Entry 6VVV (X-ray diffraction, 3.20 A resolution); this record covers chains D and F of the 10 polymer chains in the assembly.

[Chain D]
Name: DNA-directed RNA polymerase subunit beta'
Organism: Mycolicibacterium smegmatis (strain ATCC 700084 / mc(2)155)
Notes: EC 2.7.7.6
UniProtKB: A0QS66 (RPOC_MYCS2); residue numbers follow UniProt; this construct covers 1-1317
Sequence (1317 residues; row label = number of the first residue in the row):
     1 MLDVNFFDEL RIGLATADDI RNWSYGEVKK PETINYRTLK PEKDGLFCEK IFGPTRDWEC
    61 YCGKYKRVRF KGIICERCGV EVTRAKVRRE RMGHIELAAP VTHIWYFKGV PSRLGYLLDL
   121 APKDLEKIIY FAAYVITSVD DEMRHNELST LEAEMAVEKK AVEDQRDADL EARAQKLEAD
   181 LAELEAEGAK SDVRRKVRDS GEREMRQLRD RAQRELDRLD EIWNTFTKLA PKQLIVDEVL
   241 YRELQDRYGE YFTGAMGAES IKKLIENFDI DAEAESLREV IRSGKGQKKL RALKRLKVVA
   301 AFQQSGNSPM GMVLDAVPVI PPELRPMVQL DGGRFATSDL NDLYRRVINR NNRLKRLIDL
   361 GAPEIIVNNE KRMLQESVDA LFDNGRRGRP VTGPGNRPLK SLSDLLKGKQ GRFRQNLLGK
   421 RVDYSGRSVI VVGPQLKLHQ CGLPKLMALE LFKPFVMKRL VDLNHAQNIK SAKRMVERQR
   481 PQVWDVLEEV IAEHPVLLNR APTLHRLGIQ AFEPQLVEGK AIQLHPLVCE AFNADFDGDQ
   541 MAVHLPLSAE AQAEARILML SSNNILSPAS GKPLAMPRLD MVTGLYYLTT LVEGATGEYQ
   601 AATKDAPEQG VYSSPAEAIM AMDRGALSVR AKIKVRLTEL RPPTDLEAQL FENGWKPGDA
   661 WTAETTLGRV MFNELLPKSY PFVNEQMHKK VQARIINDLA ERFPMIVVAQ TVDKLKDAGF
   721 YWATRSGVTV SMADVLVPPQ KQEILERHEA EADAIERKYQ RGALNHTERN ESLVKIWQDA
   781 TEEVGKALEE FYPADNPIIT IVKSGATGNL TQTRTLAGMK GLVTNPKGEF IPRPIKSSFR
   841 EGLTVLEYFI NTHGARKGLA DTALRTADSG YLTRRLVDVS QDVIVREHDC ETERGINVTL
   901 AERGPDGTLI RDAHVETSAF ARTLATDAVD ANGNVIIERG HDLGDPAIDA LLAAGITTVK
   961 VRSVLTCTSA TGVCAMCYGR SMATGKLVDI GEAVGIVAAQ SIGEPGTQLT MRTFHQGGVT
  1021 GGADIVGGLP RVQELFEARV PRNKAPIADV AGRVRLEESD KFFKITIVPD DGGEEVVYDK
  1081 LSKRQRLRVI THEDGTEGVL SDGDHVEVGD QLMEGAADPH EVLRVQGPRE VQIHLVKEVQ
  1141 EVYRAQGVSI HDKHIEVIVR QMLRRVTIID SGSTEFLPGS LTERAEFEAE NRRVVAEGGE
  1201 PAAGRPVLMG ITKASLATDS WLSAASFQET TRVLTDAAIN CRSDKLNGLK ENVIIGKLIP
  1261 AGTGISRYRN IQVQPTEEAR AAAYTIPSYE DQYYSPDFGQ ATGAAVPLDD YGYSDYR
Unresolved in the structure: 1-2, 808-865, 906-909, 1009-1026, 1091-1097, 1171-1175, 1188-1201, 1283-1317
Bound ions: Zn2+ site 1: Cys60, Cys62, Cys75, Cys78; Zn2+ site 2: Cys890, Cys967, Cys974, Cys977
Curated features (UniProtKB/Swiss-Prot):
  - binding site (Zn(2+)): Cys60, Cys62, Cys75, Cys78, Cys890, Cys967, Cys974, Cys977
  - binding site (Mg(2+)): Asp535, Asp537, Asp539

[Chain F]
Name: RNA polymerase sigma factor SigA
Organism: Mycolicibacterium smegmatis (strain ATCC 700084 / mc(2)155)
UniProtKB: A0QW02 (A0QW02_MYCS2); numbering as in UniProt (aligned over 1-466)
Sequence (466 residues; numbered 1 to 466; the number before each row is that of its first residue):
     1 MAATKASPAT EEPVKRTATK TPAKKAPAKR AAKSAAAKAG GKAPAKKAPA KRAAKGTAAK
    61 PEDGVTDDLE VTDDLEAEPG EDLDVEDTDL ELDDLDSDDD TAVEDEEEEA DAATPAVATA
   121 KAADDDIDEP SEKDKASGDF VWDEEESEAL RQARKDAELT ASADSVRAYL KQIGKVALLN
   181 AEEEVELAKR IEAGLYATQK LAELAEKGEK LPVQQRRDMQ WICRDGDRAK NHLLEANLRL
   241 VVSLAKRYTG RGMAFLDLIQ EGNLGLIRAV EKFDYTKGYK FSTYATWWIR QAITRAMADQ
   301 ARTIRIPVHM VEVINKLGRI QRELLQDLGR EPTPEELAKE MDITPEKVLE IQQYAREPIS
   361 LDQTIGDEGD SQLGDFIEDS EAVVAVDAVS FTLLQDQLQS VLETLSEREA GVVRLRFGLT
   421 DGQPRTLDEI GQVYGVTRER IRQIESKTMS KLRHPSRSQV LRDYLD
Unresolved in the structure: 1-162, 465-466

[Chain D / chain F interface]
Contacting residue pairs (65; chain D residue first):
  Glu32(D) with Arg305(F), salt bridge
  Thr33(D) with Thr303(F), hydrogen bond (side chain-backbone); Ile304(F)
  Ile34(D) with Ile304(F)
  Tyr36(D) with Pro307(F); Met310(F), hydrophobic; Tyr354(F)
  Arg37(D) with Tyr354(F)
  Arg67(D) with Gln423(F)
  Phe70(D) with Gln423(F)
  Glu126(D) with Ala163(F)
  Glu238(D) with Gln172(F)
  Pro326(D) with Leu361(F)
  Met327(D) with Ile304(F), hydrophobic
  Val328(D) with Ile377(F), hydrophobic
  Arg334(D) with Ile359(F)
  Phe335(D) with Pro358(F); Ile359(F), hydrogen bond (backbone-backbone)
  Ala336(D) with Ile359(F); Leu361(F), hydrophobic
  Thr337(D) with Ile359(F), hydrogen bond (backbone-backbone); Ser360(F); Leu361(F), hydrogen bond (backbone-backbone)
  Ser338(D) with Leu361(F); Asp362(F)
  Asp339(D) with Ser360(F), hydrogen bond; Asp362(F), hydrogen bond (backbone-side chain)
  Asp342(D) with Thr303(F), hydrogen bond
  Arg345(D) with Gln300(F), hydrogen bond (side chain-backbone); Ala301(F); Arg302(F), hydrogen bond (side chain-backbone); Thr303(F)
  Arg346(D) with Ala254(F)
  Asn349(D) with Gln300(F), hydrogen bond
  Arg350(D) with Asp257(F), salt bridge
  Arg353(D) with Asp257(F), salt bridge; Gln260(F); Glu261(F), salt bridge; Gln300(F), hydrogen bond
  Leu357(D) with Gln260(F); Leu264(F), hydrophobic
  Pro363(D) with Asn231(F); Leu234(F); Glu235(F)
  Ile365(D) with Glu235(F)
  Ile366(D) with Gln260(F), hydrogen bond (backbone-side chain); Asn263(F)
  Asn369(D) with Tyr169(F); Gln260(F), hydrogen bond
  Glu370(D) with Gln260(F), hydrogen bond
  Arg372(D) with Ala168(F); Tyr169(F)
  Met373(D) with Leu256(F), hydrophobic; Asp257(F); Gln260(F)
  Glu376(D) with Ser165(F), hydrogen bond
  Arg387(D) with Ala163(F), hydrogen bond (side chain-backbone)
  Arg389(D) with Asp164(F), salt bridge; Val166(F)
  Arg397(D) with Ser360(F), hydrogen bond
  Lys400(D) with Asp362(F)
  Gln410(D) with Gln372(F), hydrogen bond (backbone-side chain)
  Arg412(D) with Gln372(F)
  Asn468(D) with Asp463(F)
  Lys470(D) with Ser390(F)
Interface residues without a listed pair, chain D (53 interface residues in all): Asn35, Val68, Leu330, Gly332, Gly333, Arg356, Leu360, Gly361, Gly411, Gln415, Ile469, Lys473
Interface residues without a listed pair, chain F (47 interface residues in all): Ile173, Lys230, Leu238, Ile306, His309, Arg356, Gln363, Asp370, Asp375, Val386, Gly422

[Summary]
The interface between chain D and chain F involves 53 residues on one side and 47 on the other; the contacts
include 18 hydrogen bonds and 5 salt bridges. Polar contacts include Glu32(D)-Arg305(F), Arg350(D)-Asp257(F)
and Arg353(D)-Asp257(F).
Chain D is DNA-directed RNA polymerase subunit beta' and chain F is RNA polymerase sigma factor SigA, both
from Mycolicibacterium smegmatis (strain ATCC 700084 / mc(2)155); the structure, Crystal structure of a
Mycobacterium smegmatis transcription initiation complex with Rifampicin-resistant RNA polymerase, was
determined by X-ray diffraction (same publication as 6VVS, 6VVT, 6VVX, 6VVY, 6VVZ and 6VW0).
